Entry 1MST (X-ray diffraction, 2.60 A resolution); this record covers chains A and B of the 3 polymer chains in the assembly.

== Chain A (and B) ==
Name: Bacteriophage MS2 capsid
From: Enterobacterio phage MS2
Notes: chain B of this document is another copy of the same molecule, construct and numbering; everything in this record applies to it too
UniProt: P03612 (COAT_BPMS2); residues 1-129 here = UniProt positions 1-129
Chain sequence (129 residues; row label = number of the first residue in the row):
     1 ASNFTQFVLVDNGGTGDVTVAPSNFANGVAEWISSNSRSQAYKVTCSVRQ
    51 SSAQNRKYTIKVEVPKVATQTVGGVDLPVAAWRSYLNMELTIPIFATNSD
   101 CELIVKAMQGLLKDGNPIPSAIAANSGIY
Differences from the reference sequence: engineered mutation Asp76 (Glu in P03612)

== Interface between chain A and chain B ==
Residue-residue contacts (18; chain A residue first):
  Phe25(A) - Ala26(B)
  Asn27(A) - Asn27(B)
  Gly28(A) - Ala26(B)
  Gly28(A) - Asn27(B)
  Arg56(A) - Arg38(B)
  Ile94(A) - Ser37(B)
  Ile94(A) - Arg38(B)  hydrogen bond (backbone-backbone)
  Ile94(A) - Ser39(B)  hydrogen bond (backbone-backbone)
  Phe95(A) - Ser37(B)
  Phe95(A) - Ser39(B)
  Phe95(A) - Gly73(B)
  Phe95(A) - Val75(B)  hydrophobic
  Phe95(A) - Leu77(B)  hydrophobic
  Ala96(A) - Ser37(B)
  Thr97(A) - Ser37(B)
  Thr97(A) - Gly73(B)
  Asn98(A) - Ser35(B)  hydrogen bond
  Asn98(A) - Asn36(B)
Interface residues without a listed pair, chain A (10 interface residues in all): Gln54
Interface residues without a listed pair, chain B (14 interface residues in all): Phe25, Gly74, Asp76, Val79

== In short ==
10 residues of chain A and 14 residues of chain B are in contact; the contacts include 3 hydrogen bonds. Polar
contacts include Asn98(A)-Ser35(B), Ile94(A)-Arg38(B) and Ile94(A)-Ser39(B).
Both chains are Bacteriophage MS2 capsid (Enterobacterio phage MS2). Entry 1MST (Crystal structure of MS2
capsids with mutations in the subunit fg loop) was determined by X-ray diffraction together with 1BMS from the
same study.
